Entry 2IBX (X-ray diffraction, 2.80 A resolution); this record covers chains A and C of the 6 polymer chains in the assembly.

== Chain A (and C) ==
Molecule: Hemagglutinin
Organism: Influenza A virus
Notes: chain C of this document is another copy of the same molecule, construct and numbering; everything in this record applies to it too
UniProtKB: Q6DQ34 (Q6DQ34_9INFA); residues -11 to 328 here correspond to UniProt positions 1-340 (UniProt number = residue number + 12)
Sequence (340 residues; row label = number of the first residue in the row; numbers below 1 keep their minus sign (Met-11 is residue -11)):
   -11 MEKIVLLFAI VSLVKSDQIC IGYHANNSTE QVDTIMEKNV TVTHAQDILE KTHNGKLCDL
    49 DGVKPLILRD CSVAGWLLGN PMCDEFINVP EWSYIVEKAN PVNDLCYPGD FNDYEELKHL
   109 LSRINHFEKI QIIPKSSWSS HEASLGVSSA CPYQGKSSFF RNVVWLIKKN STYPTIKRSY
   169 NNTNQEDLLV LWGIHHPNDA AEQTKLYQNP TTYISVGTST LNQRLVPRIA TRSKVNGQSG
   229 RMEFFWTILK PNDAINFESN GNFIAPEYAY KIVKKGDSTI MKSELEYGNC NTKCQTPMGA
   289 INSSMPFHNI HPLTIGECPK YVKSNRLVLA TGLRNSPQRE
Disordered / not traced: -11 to 4, 326-328
Disulfides: Cys46-Cys278, Cys59-Cys71, Cys94-Cys139, Cys282-Cys306
Glycans and other covalent adducts: N-acetylglucosamine (NAG) linked to Asn27, Asn169

== How chain A and chain C interact ==
Contacting residue pairs (15; chain A residue first):
  Ser203(A) with Ala218(C)
  Thr206(A) with Arg220(C); Ser221(C); Arg229(C), hydrogen bond (backbone-side chain)
  Ser207(A) with Ser221(C); Val223(C); Arg229(C), hydrogen bond (backbone-side chain)
  Asn210(A) with His184(C); Arg216(C), hydrogen bond (backbone-side chain); Arg220(C), hydrogen bond
  Arg212(A) with Ile217(C), hydrogen bond (side chain-backbone)
  Asp241(A) with Ser221(C), hydrogen bond
  Ala242(A) with Ser221(C), hydrogen bond (backbone-side chain)
  Asn244(A) with Thr219(C)
  Glu246(A) with Thr219(C)
Interface residues without a listed pair, chain A (10 interface residues in all): Gly205

== In short ==
10 residues of chain A and 9 residues of chain C are in contact; the contacts include 7 hydrogen bonds. Polar
contacts include Thr206(A)-Arg229(C), Ser207(A)-Arg229(C) and Asn210(A)-Arg216(C). Covalently linked
N-acetylglucosamine: at Asn27(A) and Asn169(A).
Chain A and chain C are both Hemagglutinin (Influenza A virus); the structure, Influenza virus (VN1194) H5 HA,
was determined by X-ray diffraction.
